PDB entry 4HRN | X-ray diffraction, 2.65 A resolution | chains A and D of the 4 polymer chains in the assembly

Chain A:
Name: Designed Ankyrin Repeat Protein H10-2-G
Sequence (136 residues; numbered 1 to 136; the number before each row is that of its first residue):
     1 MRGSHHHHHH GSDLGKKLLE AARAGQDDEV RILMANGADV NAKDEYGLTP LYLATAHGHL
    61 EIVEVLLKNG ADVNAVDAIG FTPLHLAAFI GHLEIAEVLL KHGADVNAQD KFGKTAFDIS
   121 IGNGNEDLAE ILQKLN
Not modelled in the structure: 1-12, 134-136

Chain D:
Name: Receptor tyrosine-protein kinase erbB-2
From: Homo sapiens
Notes: EC 2.7.10.1; fragment: Domain IV
Reference sequence: P04626 (ERBB2_HUMAN); residues 7-103 here correspond to UniProt positions 529-625 (UniProt number = residue number + 522)
Sequence (103 residues; each row starts with the number of its first residue):
     1 HHHHHHVDCS QFLRGQECVE ECRVLQGLPR EYVNARHCLP CHPECQPQDG SVTCFGPEAD
    61 QCVACAHYKD PPFCVARCPS GVKPDLSYMP IWKFPDEEGA CQP
Not modelled in the structure: 1-8, 79-103
Construct notes: expression tag (1-6); engineered mutation Asp-8 (Asn530 in P04626), Asp-49 (Asn571 in P04626)
Disulfides: Cys-9/Cys-18, Cys-22/Cys-38, Cys-41/Cys-54, Cys-45/Cys-62, Cys-65/Cys-74

How chain A and chain D interact:
Residue-residue contacts (30; chain A residue first):
  Tyr-46(A) / Asp-49(D)  hydrogen bond
  Leu-48(A) / Gly-50(D)
  Tyr-52(A) / Leu-25(D)  hydrophobic
  Ala-56(A) / Leu-25(D)  hydrophobic
  His-57(A) / Glu-21(D)  salt bridge
  His-57(A) / Gln-26(D)
  Asp-77(A) / Gly-50(D)
  Asp-77(A) / Ser-51(D)
  Ala-78(A) / Gly-50(D)  hydrogen bond (backbone-backbone)
  Ala-78(A) / Ser-51(D)
  Ile-79(A) / Ser-51(D)
  Ile-79(A) / Phe-55(D)  hydrophobic
  Phe-81(A) / Phe-55(D)  hydrophobic
  Phe-89(A) / Tyr-32(D)  hydrophobic
  Phe-89(A) / Val-33(D)
  Phe-89(A) / Val-52(D)  hydrophobic
  Phe-89(A) / Cys-54(D)
  Ile-90(A) / Phe-12(D)
  Ile-90(A) / Val-24(D)  hydrophobic
  Ile-90(A) / Val-33(D)
  Gly-91(A) / Arg-36(D)  hydrogen bond (backbone-side chain)
  His-92(A) / Phe-12(D)
  Gly-122(A) / Asn-34(D)  hydrogen bond (backbone-side chain)
  Asn-123(A) / Val-33(D)  hydrogen bond (side chain-backbone)
  Asn-123(A) / Asn-34(D)
  Asn-123(A) / Ala-35(D)  hydrogen bond (backbone-backbone)
  Asn-123(A) / Phe-55(D)
  Gly-124(A) / Asn-34(D)
  Gly-124(A) / Ala-35(D)
  Asn-125(A) / Ala-35(D)  hydrogen bond (side chain-backbone)
Interface residues without a listed pair, chain A (19 interface residues in all): Leu-53, Leu-86
Interface residues without a listed pair, chain D (18 interface residues in all): Glu-31, Val-63

In short:
Chain A and chain D form an interface of 19 and 18 residues respectively, with 7 hydrogen bonds and 1 salt
bridge. Among the polar pairs are His-57(A)/Glu-21(D), Tyr-46(A)/Asp-49(D) and Gly-91(A)/Arg-36(D).
Chain A is Designed Ankyrin Repeat Protein H10-2-G and chain D is Receptor tyrosine-protein kinase erbB-2
(Homo sapiens); the structure, Structural Basis for Eliciting a Cytotoxic Effect in HER2-Overexpressing Cancer
Cells via Binding to the Extracellular ..., was determined by X-ray diffraction together with 4HRL and 4HRM
from the same study.
